Entry 4X0P (X-ray diffraction, 3.91 A resolution); this record covers chains A and F of the 3 polymer chains in the assembly.

Chain A:
Name: DNA polymerase theta
Source organism: Homo sapiens
Notes: EC 2.7.7.7
UniProt: O75417 (DPOLQ_HUMAN); numbering as in UniProt (aligned over 1792-2590)
Amino-acid sequence (799 residues; numbered 1792 to 2590; the number before each row is that of its first residue):
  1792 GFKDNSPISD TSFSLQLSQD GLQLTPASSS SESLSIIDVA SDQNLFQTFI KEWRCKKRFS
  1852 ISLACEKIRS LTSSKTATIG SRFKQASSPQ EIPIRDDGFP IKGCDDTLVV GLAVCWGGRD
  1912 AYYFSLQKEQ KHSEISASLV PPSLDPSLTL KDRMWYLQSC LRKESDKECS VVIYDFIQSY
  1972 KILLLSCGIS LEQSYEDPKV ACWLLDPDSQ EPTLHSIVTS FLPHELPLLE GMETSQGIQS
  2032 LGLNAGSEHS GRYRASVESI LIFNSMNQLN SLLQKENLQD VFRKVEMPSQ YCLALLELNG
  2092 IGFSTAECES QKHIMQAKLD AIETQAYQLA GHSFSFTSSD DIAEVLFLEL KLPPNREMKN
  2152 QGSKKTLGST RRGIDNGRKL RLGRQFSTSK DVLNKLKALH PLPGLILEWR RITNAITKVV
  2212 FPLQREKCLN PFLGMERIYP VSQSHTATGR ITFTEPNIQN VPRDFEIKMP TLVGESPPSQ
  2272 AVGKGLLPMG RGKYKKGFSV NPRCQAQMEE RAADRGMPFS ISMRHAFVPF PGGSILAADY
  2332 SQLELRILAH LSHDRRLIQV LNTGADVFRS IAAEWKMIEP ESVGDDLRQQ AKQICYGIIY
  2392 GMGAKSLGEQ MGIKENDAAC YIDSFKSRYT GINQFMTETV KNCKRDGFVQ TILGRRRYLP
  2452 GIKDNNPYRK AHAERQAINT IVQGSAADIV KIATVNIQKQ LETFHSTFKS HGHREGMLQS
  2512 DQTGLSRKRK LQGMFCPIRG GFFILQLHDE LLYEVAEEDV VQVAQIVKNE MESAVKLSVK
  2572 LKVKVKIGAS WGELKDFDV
Disordered / not traced: 1792-1823, 1861-1895, 1918-1934, 2146-2175, 2261-2306, 2513-2526
Metal / ion sites: Ca2+: Asp2330, Tyr2331, Asp2540 (together with 2',3'-dideoxyadenosine triphosphate)
Residues lining bound ligands: 2',3'-dideoxyadenosine triphosphate: Arg2241, Asp2330, Tyr2331, Ser2332, Gln2333, Glu2335, Asp2357, Phe2359, Arg2379, Lys2383, Gln2384, Tyr2387, Tyr2391, Gln2474, Asp2540, Lys2575
Swiss-Prot annotation at these positions:
  - region: Lys2142 to Phe2177 (Loop 1)
  - binding site (Mg(2+)): Asp2330, Tyr2331, Asp2540
  - mutagenesis: Ser1977 (S1977P: Decreased protein stability), Lys2181 (K2181A: Impaired ability to bypasse abasic sites), Arg2202 (R2202A: Impaired ability to bypasse abasic sites. In Pol-theta(RR) mutant; abolished polymerase activity; when associated with V-2254), Arg2254 (R2254A/V: Impaired ability to bypasse abasic sites; R2254V: In Pol-theta(RR) mutant; abolished polymerase activity; when associated with A-2202), Asp2540 to Glu2541 (Abolishes DNA polymerase activity)
From the paper describing this entry:
  - Ca2+ coordination: Asp2330, Asp2540
  - catalytic residues: Asp2330, Asp2540, Glu2541
  - binding site for 2',3'-dideoxyadenosine triphosphate: Arg2379, Lys2383, Gln2384, Tyr2387
  - conformationally variable residues (side-chain flip): Tyr2391
  - binding site for the 13-nt DNA strand (chain F): Lys2181, Arg2202, Arg2254
  - contacts within the chain: Asp1897-Ser1977 (hydrogen bond)
  - mutagenesis - S1977P: unchanged catalytic activity on AP site
  - mutagenesis - S1977P: unchanged catalytic activity on single-stranded primer extension
  - mutagenesis - R2254V: abolished catalytic activity on AP sites
  - mutagenesis - R2254V: abolished catalytic activity on Tg
  - mutagenesis - R2254V: unchanged catalytic activity on double-stranded DNA
  - mutagenesis - R2254V: decreased catalytic activity on single-stranded DNA oligonucleotides
  - mutagenesis - K2181A, R2202A, R2254A: decreased catalytic activity on AP site
  - mutagenesis - K2181A, R2202A: decreased catalytic activity on Tg
  - mutagenesis - K2181A: unchanged catalytic activity on single-stranded oligonucleotide
  - mutagenesis - R2254A, R2254V: abolished catalytic activity on dTTP
  - binding site for the 18-nt DNA strand: Trp1907

Chain F:
Molecule: 13-nt DNA strand
Sequence (13 nucleotides; numbered 1 to 13; the number before each row is that of its first residue):
     1 GCGGCTGTCA TTC
Disordered / not traced: 1

Chain A / chain F interface:
Contacting residue pairs (20; chain A residue first):
  Ser2178(A) with DC9(F), phosphate contact
  Ser2180(A) with DA10(F), hydrogen bond to the phosphate
  Lys2181(A) with DC9(F), salt bridge to the phosphate
  Arg2201(A) with DA10(F), salt bridge to the phosphate
  Arg2202(A) with DT11(F), salt bridge to the phosphate; DT12(F), salt bridge to the phosphate
  Asn2205(A) with DA10(F), sugar contact; DT11(F), sugar contact
  Arg2241(A) with DC13(F), hydrogen bond to the base
  Gln2250(A) with DT12(F), sugar contact
  Asn2251(A) with DT11(F), base contact; DT12(F), sugar contact
  Pro2253(A) with DT12(F), phosphate contact
  Arg2254(A) with DT12(F), hydrogen bond to the phosphate; DC13(F), salt bridge to the phosphate
  Arg2315(A) with DT12(F), phosphate contact; DC13(F), salt bridge to the phosphate
  Gln2384(A) with DC13(F), base contact
  Leu2538(A) with DC13(F), sugar contact
  Asp2540(A) with DC13(F), phosphate contact
Interface residues without a listed pair, chain A (17 interface residues in all): Val2252, His2539

Overview:
17 residues of chain A face 5 of chain F across their interface, with 3 hydrogen bonds and 6 salt bridges.
Polar contacts include Arg2241(A)-DC13(F), Ser2180(A)-DA10(F) and Arg2254(A)-DT12(F). The paper reports
catalytic residues Asp2330(A), Asp2540(A) and Glu2541(A); K2181A, R2202A and R2254A of chain A reduce
catalytic activity on AP site; 5 substitutions were tested in all.
Here chain A is DNA polymerase theta (Homo sapiens) and chain F is a 13-nt DNA strand. Entry 4X0P (Ternary
complex of human DNA polymerase theta C-terminal domain binding ddATP opposite a tetrahydrofuran AP site ...)
was determined by X-ray diffraction together with 4X0Q from the same study.
